7PRC - chains C and M of the 4 polymer chains in the assembly; structure by X-ray diffraction, 2.65 A resolution.

[Chain C]
Protein: Photosynthetic reaction center
From: Blastochloris viridis
Reference sequence: P07173 (CYCR_RHOVI); residues 1-336 here correspond to UniProt positions 21-356 (UniProt number = residue number + 20)
Sequence (336 residues; each row starts with the number of its first residue):
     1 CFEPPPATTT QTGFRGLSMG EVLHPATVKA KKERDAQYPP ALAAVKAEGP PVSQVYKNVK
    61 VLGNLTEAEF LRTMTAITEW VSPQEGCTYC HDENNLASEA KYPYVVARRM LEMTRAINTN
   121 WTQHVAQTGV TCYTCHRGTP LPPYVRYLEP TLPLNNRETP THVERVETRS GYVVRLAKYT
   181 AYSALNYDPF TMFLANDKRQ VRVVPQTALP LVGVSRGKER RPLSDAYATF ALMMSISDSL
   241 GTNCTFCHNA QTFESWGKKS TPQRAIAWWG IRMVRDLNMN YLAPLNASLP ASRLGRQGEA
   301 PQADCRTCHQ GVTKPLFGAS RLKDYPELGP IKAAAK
Not modelled in the structure: 333-336
Covalently attached groups: heme (HEM) linked to Cys87, Cys90, Cys132, Cys135, Cys244, Cys247, Cys305, Cys308
Ion coordination: heme Fe (4 sites), coordinated by Met74, His91, Met110, His124, His136, Met233, His248, His309
Small-molecule neighbours:
  - heme (HEM), molecule 1: Tyr56, Lys57, Asn58, Val59, Lys60, Val61, Leu62, Phe70, Leu71, Met74, Thr75, Ile77, Thr78, Ser82, Gly86, His91, Leu96, Ala97, Pro103, Tyr104, Ala107, Arg108
  - heme (HEM), molecule 2: Ile77, Val81, Tyr89, Tyr102, Pro103, Val106, Ala107, Met110, Leu111, Met113, Thr114, Val130, Thr131, His136, Pro140, Leu141, Pro142, Val145, Leu282, Leu289, Arg293, Pro301, Gln302, Thr307, Leu328
  - heme (HEM), molecule 3: Ile117, His124, Val125, Ala126, Thr128, Gly129, Val130, Thr134, Leu194, Ile236, Leu240, Phe246, Gln263, Ile266, Ala267, Gly270, Ile271, Met273, Val274, Asp304, His309, Thr313, Lys314, Pro315, Gly318
  - heme (HEM), molecule 4: Val201, Arg202, Val203, Val204, Gln206, Thr229, Phe230, Met233, Met234, Ile236, Ser237, Leu240, Thr242, Asn243, Phe246, His248, Phe253, Glu254, Trp256, Gln263, Arg264, Ala267, Trp268, Ile271, Arg272
Curated features (UniProtKB/Swiss-Prot):
  - binding site (heme): Met74, Cys87, Cys90, His91, Met110, His124, Cys132, Cys135, His136, Met233, Cys244, Cys247, His248, Cys305, Cys308, His309
  - site: Cys1 (Not N-palmitoylated)
  - lipidation: Cys1 (S-diacylglycerol cysteine)

[Chain M]
Protein: Photosynthetic reaction center
From: Blastochloris viridis
Reference sequence: P06010 (RCEM_RHOVI); residue numbers follow UniProt; this construct covers 1-323
Sequence (323 residues; row label = number of the first residue in the row):
     1 ADYQTIYTQI QARGPHITVS GEWGDNDRVG KPFYSYWLGK IGDAQIGPIY LGASGIAAFA
    61 FGSTAILIIL FNMAAEVHFD PLQFFRQFFW LGLYPPKAQY GMGIPPLHDG GWWLMAGLFM
   121 TLSLGSWWIR VYSRARALGL GTHIAWNFAA AIFFVLCIGC IHPTLVGSWS EGVPFGIWPH
   181 IDWLTAFSIR YGNFYYCPWH GFSIGFAYGC GLLFAAHGAT ILAVARFGGD REIEQITDRG
   241 TAVERAALFW RWTIGFNATI ESVHRWGWFF SLMVMVSASV GILLTGTFVD NWYLWCVKHG
   301 AAPDYPAYLP ATPDPASLPG APK
Ion coordination: bacteriochlorophyll b Mg site 1 near His180 (its only coordinating residue here); bacteriochlorophyll b Mg site 2 near His200 (its only coordinating residue here); Fe2+: His217, Glu232, His264 (shared with 2 residues of chain L)
Small-molecule neighbours:
  - bacteriochlorophyll b (BCB), molecule 1: Ile46, Met120, Phe154, Val155, Ile158, Val173, Ile177, Trp178, His180, Ile181, Trp183, Leu184
  - bacteriochlorophyll b (BCB), molecule 2: Gly62, Ala65, Ile66, Met120, Leu124, Phe148, Ala151, Ile152, Phe154, Val155, Ile158, Phe175, Trp183, Leu184, Thr185, Phe187, Ser188, Asn193, Phe194, Tyr195, Trp199, His200, Ser203, Ile204, Ala207, Tyr208, Val274, Met275, Ala278, Gly281, Ile282
  - bacteriochlorophyll b (BCB), molecule 3: Leu184, Tyr195, Tyr208
  - bacteriochlorophyll b (BCB), molecule 4: Tyr195, Gly201, Ile204, Gly205, Tyr208, Gly209, Leu212, Phe270
  - bacteriopheophytin b (BPB), molecule 1: Ala58, Phe59, Gly62, Ser63, Ile66, Leu67, Ser123, Leu124, Trp127, Val131, Ile144, Asn147, Phe148, Ala151, Ser271, Val274, Met275
  - bacteriopheophytin b (BPB), molecule 2: Tyr208, Gly211, Leu212, Ala215, Ala216, Trp250, Thr253, Ile254
  - menaquinone-7 (MQ7): Leu212, Leu213, Ala216, His217, Thr220, Val243, Ala246, Ala247, Trp250, Ile254, Phe256, Asn257, Ala258, Thr259, Ile260, Val263, Trp266, Phe270
  - 15-cis-1,2-dihydroneurosporene (NS5): Ile66, Ile69, Leu70, Phe84, Phe85, Phe88, Trp113, Leu114, Gly117, Leu118, Met120, Thr121, Val155, Ile158, Gly159, Cys160, Trp169, Val173, Pro174, Phe175, Gly176, Ile177, His180

[How chain C and chain M interact]
Contacting residue pairs (117; chain C residue first):
  Gln11(C) - Tyr308(M)
  Thr12(C) - Tyr308(M)
  Thr12(C) - Leu309(M)
  Gly13(C) - Tyr308(M)
  Phe14(C) - Tyr305(M)  hydrophobic
  Phe14(C) - Pro306(M)
  Phe14(C) - Tyr308(M)
  Leu17(C) - Tyr305(M)
  Val163(C) - Gln83(M)
  Val163(C) - Arg86(M)
  Arg169(C) - His78(M)
  Ser170(C) - Val77(M)
  Ser170(C) - Asp80(M)  hydrogen bond
  Ser170(C) - Gln83(M)
  Ser170(C) - Gln87(M)  hydrogen bond (backbone-side chain)
  Val173(C) - Glu76(M)
  Val173(C) - Gln87(M)
  Val173(C) - Trp90(M)  hydrophobic
  Val174(C) - Arg86(M)
  Val174(C) - Gln87(M)
  Tyr182(C) - Trp90(M)  hydrogen bond (backbone-side chain)
  Ser183(C) - Trp90(M)
  Ala184(C) - Trp90(M)
  Ala184(C) - Tyr94(M)  hydrogen bond (backbone-side chain)
  Ala184(C) - Trp178(M)  hydrophobic
  Ala184(C) - Asp182(M)
  Leu185(C) - Asp182(M)  hydrogen bond (backbone-side chain)
  Asn186(C) - Glu76(M)
  Asn186(C) - Tyr94(M)
  Asn186(C) - Lys97(M)  hydrogen bond (backbone-side chain)
  Tyr187(C) - Lys97(M)
  Arg202(C) - Asp314(M)  salt bridge
  Arg202(C) - Ala316(M)
  Val204(C) - Ile189(M)
  Val204(C) - Asn291(M)
  Pro205(C) - Arg190(M)
  Pro205(C) - Asp290(M)
  Pro205(C) - Asn291(M)  hydrogen bond (backbone-side chain)
  Pro205(C) - Leu294(M)
  Gln206(C) - Leu294(M)
  Thr207(C) - Asp290(M)
  Thr207(C) - Asn291(M)
  Thr207(C) - Leu294(M)
  Ala208(C) - Val289(M)
  Ala208(C) - Asp290(M)  hydrogen bond (backbone-backbone)
  Ala208(C) - Asn291(M)  hydrogen bond (backbone-backbone)
  Ala208(C) - Leu294(M)
  Ala208(C) - Trp295(M)  hydrophobic
  Leu209(C) - Phe288(M)
  Leu209(C) - Asp290(M)
  Leu209(C) - Lys298(M)
  Pro210(C) - Gly286(M)
  Pro210(C) - Thr287(M)
  Pro210(C) - Phe288(M)
  Pro210(C) - Val289(M)
  Pro210(C) - Asp290(M)
  Ser215(C) - Val166(M)
  Arg216(C) - Leu165(M)
  Arg216(C) - Val166(M)
  Arg216(C) - Gly286(M)  hydrogen bond (side chain-backbone)
  Arg216(C) - Thr287(M)  hydrogen bond (side chain-backbone)
  Gly217(C) - Gln99(M)
  Gly217(C) - Val166(M)  hydrogen bond (backbone-backbone)
  Gly217(C) - Gly167(M)
  Lys218(C) - Gln99(M)  hydrogen bond (side chain-backbone)
  Lys218(C) - Tyr100(M)
  Lys218(C) - Gly101(M)
  Arg220(C) - Gln99(M)  hydrogen bond (backbone-side chain)
  Arg220(C) - Val166(M)
  Arg220(C) - Glu171(M)  salt bridge
  Arg220(C) - Arg190(M)
  Arg220(C) - Tyr191(M)
  Arg221(C) - Gln99(M)
  Pro222(C) - Lys97(M)
  Pro222(C) - Ser170(M)
  Leu223(C) - Ser170(M)  hydrogen bond (backbone-side chain)
  Leu223(C) - Glu171(M)
  Leu223(C) - Trp183(M)
  Leu223(C) - Arg190(M)
  Ser224(C) - Lys97(M)  hydrogen bond (side chain-backbone)
  Ala226(C) - Ala186(M)
  Tyr227(C) - Pro174(M)
  Tyr227(C) - Trp183(M)
  Tyr227(C) - Ala186(M)  hydrophobic
  Phe230(C) - Thr185(M)
  Ala250(C) - Asn193(M)
  Gln251(C) - Asn193(M)  hydrogen bond (backbone-side chain)
  Gln251(C) - Tyr196(M)  hydrogen bond
  Gln251(C) - Tyr293(M)
  Gln251(C) - Pro303(M)  hydrogen bond (side chain-backbone)
  Thr252(C) - Tyr293(M)
  Glu254(C) - Asn291(M)  hydrogen bond
  Trp256(C) - Thr312(M)
  Trp256(C) - Pro313(M)
  Trp256(C) - Asp314(M)  hydrogen bond
  Trp256(C) - Pro315(M)
  Gly257(C) - Ala311(M)
  Gly257(C) - Thr312(M)  hydrogen bond (backbone-backbone)
  Lys258(C) - Asp304(M)  salt bridge
  Lys258(C) - Tyr305(M)  hydrogen bond (side chain-backbone)
  Lys258(C) - Ala307(M)
  Lys259(C) - Tyr293(M)
  Lys259(C) - Asp304(M)  salt bridge
  Ser260(C) - Thr312(M)
  Thr261(C) - Leu309(M)
  Thr261(C) - Thr312(M)  hydrogen bond (backbone-side chain)
  Pro262(C) - Leu309(M)
  Pro262(C) - Pro310(M)
  Pro262(C) - Thr312(M)
  Ala265(C) - Thr312(M)
  Ala265(C) - Pro315(M)  hydrophobic
  Trp268(C) - Pro315(M)  hydrophobic
  Trp268(C) - Ala316(M)  hydrophobic
  Trp268(C) - Pro322(M)
  Trp269(C) - Pro315(M)
  Trp269(C) - Pro322(M)
  Arg272(C) - Lys323(M)  hydrogen bond (side chain-backbone)
Other interface residues (no listed pair), chain C (58 interface residues in all): Gly171, Ala177, Val203, Asn249, Phe253, Ser255, Gln263
Other interface residues (no listed pair), chain M (62 interface residues in all): Leu91, Ala98, Gly172, Pro179, Phe187, Gly192, Ala321

[Overview]
58 residues of chain C and 62 residues of chain M are in contact, with 25 hydrogen bonds and 4 salt bridges.
Polar contacts include Arg202(C)-Asp314(M), Arg220(C)-Glu171(M) and Lys258(C)-Asp304(M). Chain M binds 4
copies of bacteriochlorophyll b, bacteriopheophytin b, menaquinone-7 and 15-cis-1,2-dihydroneurosporene.
Chain C is Photosynthetic reaction center and chain M is Photosynthetic reaction center, both from
Blastochloris viridis; the structure, Photosynthetic reaction center from rhodopseudomonas viridis (dg-420315
(triazine) complex), was determined by X-ray diffraction, deposited together with 5PRC and 6PRC.
